Entry 6OL8 (X-ray diffraction, 2.10 A resolution); this record covers chain A.

[Chain A]
Protein: Metallo-beta-lactamase NDM-12
Organism: Escherichia coli
UniProtKB: A0A024FRL9 (A0A024FRL9_ECOLX); residue numbers follow UniProt; this construct covers 29-270
Sequence (243 residues; each row starts with the number of its first residue):
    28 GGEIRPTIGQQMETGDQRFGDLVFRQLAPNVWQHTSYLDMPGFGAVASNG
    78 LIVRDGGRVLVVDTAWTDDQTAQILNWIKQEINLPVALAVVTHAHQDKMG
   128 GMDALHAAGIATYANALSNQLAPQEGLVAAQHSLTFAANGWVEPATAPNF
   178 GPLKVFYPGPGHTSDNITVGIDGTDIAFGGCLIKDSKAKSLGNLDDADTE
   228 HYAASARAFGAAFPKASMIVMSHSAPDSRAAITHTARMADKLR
Unresolved in the structure: 28-30
Sequence notes: expression tag (28)
Ion coordination: Zn2+ site 1: H120, H122, H189 (together with AMPICILLIN (open form)); Zn2+ site 2: D124, C208, H250 (together with AMPICILLIN (open form)); Na+ site 1: E152, D223; Na+ site 2: E227 (shared with 2 residues of chain B)
Ligand contacts: AMPICILLIN (open form) (ZZ7; (2R,4S)-2-[(R)-{[(2R)-2-amino-2-phenylacetyl]amino}(carboxy)methyl]-5,5-dimethyl-1,3-thiazolidine-4-carboxylic acid): L65, M67, V73, W93, H120, H122, Q123, D124, H189, C208, K211, L218, G219, N220, H250

[Summary]
Bound to chain A: AMPICILLIN (open form). The Zn2+ site 1 is built by H120, H122 and H189. D124, C208 and H250
form the Zn2+ site 2.
Chain A is Metallo-beta-lactamase NDM-12 (Escherichia coli); the structure, Crystal structure of NDM-12
metallo-beta-lactamase in complex with hydrolyzed ampicillin, was determined by X-ray diffraction, deposited
together with 6TWT and 6OGO.
